6BB4 - chains H and P of the 3 polymer chains in the assembly; structure by X-ray diffraction, 2.10 A resolution.

== Chain H ==
Protein: Mouse monoclonal antibody C5.2 Fab heavy chain
From: Mus musculus
Notes: antibody fragment or engineered binder
Amino-acid sequence (220 residues; row label = number of the first residue in the row; note: 2 numbers in that range are skipped by the numbering (no residue carries them; nothing is unmodelled there); a row labelled like 82a-82c holds insertion residues (82a, then the next letters in order)):
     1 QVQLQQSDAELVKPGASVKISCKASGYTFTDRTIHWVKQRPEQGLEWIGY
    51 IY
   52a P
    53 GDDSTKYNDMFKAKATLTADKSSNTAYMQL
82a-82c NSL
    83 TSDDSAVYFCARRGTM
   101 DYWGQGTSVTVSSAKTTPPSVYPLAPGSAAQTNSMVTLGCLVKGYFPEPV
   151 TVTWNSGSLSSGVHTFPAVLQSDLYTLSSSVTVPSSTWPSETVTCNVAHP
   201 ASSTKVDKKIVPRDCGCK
Not modelled in the structure: 215-218
Disulfides: Cys-22/Cys-92, Cys-140/Cys-195

== Chain P ==
Protein: Microtubule-associated protein tau
UniProtKB: P10636 (TAU_HUMAN); residues 386-408 here correspond to UniProt positions 703-725 (UniProt number = residue number + 317)
Amino-acid sequence (23 residues; each row starts with the number of its first residue):
   386 TDHGAEIVYKSPVVSGDTSPRHL
Not modelled in the structure: 386-391, 399-408
Modified positions: Ser-396 (phosphoserine; SEP); Ser-404 (phosphoserine; SEP)
UniProt features mapped onto this chain:
  - site: Lys-395 (Not glycated)
  - modified residue: Tyr-394 (Phosphotyrosine), Ser-396 (Phosphoserine), Ser-400 (Phosphoserine), Thr-403 (Phosphothreonine), Ser-404 (Phosphoserine)
  - glycosylation: Ser-400 (O-linked (GlcNAc) serine)
From the paper describing this entry:
  - contacts within the chain: Tyr-394/Ser-396
  - post-translational modification sites: Ser-396

== How chain H and chain P interact ==
Residue-residue contacts - 10 pairs, chain H then chain P:
  Thr-33(H) with Tyr-394(P), hydrogen bond; Ser-396(P); Pro-397(P)
  His-35(H) with Tyr-394(P)
  Tyr-50(H) with Tyr-394(P), hydrophobic
  Tyr-52(H) with Pro-397(P)
  Arg-95(H) with Ser-396(P)
  Gly-96(H) with Tyr-394(P); Ser-396(P)
  Thr-97(H) with Ser-396(P)
Other interface residues (no listed pair), chain H (8 interface residues in all): Arg-32
Other interface residues (no listed pair), chain P (4 interface residues in all): Val-398
The authors on this interface:
  - residue pairs: Tyr-394(P)/Tyr-50(H) (pi stacking), Tyr-394(P)/Thr-33(H) (hydrogen bond), Ser-396(P)/Arg-95(H), Pro-397(P)/Tyr-52(H) (pi stacking)
  - epitope / paratope residues, chain P: Tyr-394(P), Ser-396(P), Pro-397(P)

== In short ==
8 residues of chain H face 4 of chain P across their interface, with 1 hydrogen bond. The hydrogen-bonded pair
is Thr-33(H)/Tyr-394(P). The paper describes pi stacking between Tyr-394(P) and Tyr-50(H) and Pro-397(P) and
Tyr-52(H); a hydrogen bond between Tyr-394(P) and Thr-33(H); a contact between Ser-396(P) and Arg-95(H). The
paper reports epitope/paratope residues Tyr-394(P), Ser-396(P) and Pro-397(P); a modification site at
Ser-396(P).
Chain H is Mouse monoclonal antibody C5.2 Fab heavy chain (Mus musculus) and chain P is Microtubule-associated
protein tau; the structure, Fab/epitope complex of mouse monoclonal antibody C5.2 targeting a phospho-tau
epitope, was determined by X-ray diffraction.
